PDB entry 8TPX | electron microscopy, 3.40 A resolution | chains A and B of the 5 polymer chains in the assembly

Chain A (and B):
Protein: EryAII, 6-deoxyerythronolide-B synthase EryA3, modules 5 and 6
Organism: Saccharopolyspora erythraea
Notes: EC 2.3.1.94; fragment: DEBS Module 3; chain B of this document is another copy of the same molecule, construct and numbering; everything in this record applies to it too
UniProtKB: Q5UNP5 (Q5UNP5_SACER); residues 3-1466 here correspond to UniProt positions 2-1465 (UniProt number = residue number - 1)
Sequence (1766 residues; each row starts with the number of its first residue; numbering starts at 0):
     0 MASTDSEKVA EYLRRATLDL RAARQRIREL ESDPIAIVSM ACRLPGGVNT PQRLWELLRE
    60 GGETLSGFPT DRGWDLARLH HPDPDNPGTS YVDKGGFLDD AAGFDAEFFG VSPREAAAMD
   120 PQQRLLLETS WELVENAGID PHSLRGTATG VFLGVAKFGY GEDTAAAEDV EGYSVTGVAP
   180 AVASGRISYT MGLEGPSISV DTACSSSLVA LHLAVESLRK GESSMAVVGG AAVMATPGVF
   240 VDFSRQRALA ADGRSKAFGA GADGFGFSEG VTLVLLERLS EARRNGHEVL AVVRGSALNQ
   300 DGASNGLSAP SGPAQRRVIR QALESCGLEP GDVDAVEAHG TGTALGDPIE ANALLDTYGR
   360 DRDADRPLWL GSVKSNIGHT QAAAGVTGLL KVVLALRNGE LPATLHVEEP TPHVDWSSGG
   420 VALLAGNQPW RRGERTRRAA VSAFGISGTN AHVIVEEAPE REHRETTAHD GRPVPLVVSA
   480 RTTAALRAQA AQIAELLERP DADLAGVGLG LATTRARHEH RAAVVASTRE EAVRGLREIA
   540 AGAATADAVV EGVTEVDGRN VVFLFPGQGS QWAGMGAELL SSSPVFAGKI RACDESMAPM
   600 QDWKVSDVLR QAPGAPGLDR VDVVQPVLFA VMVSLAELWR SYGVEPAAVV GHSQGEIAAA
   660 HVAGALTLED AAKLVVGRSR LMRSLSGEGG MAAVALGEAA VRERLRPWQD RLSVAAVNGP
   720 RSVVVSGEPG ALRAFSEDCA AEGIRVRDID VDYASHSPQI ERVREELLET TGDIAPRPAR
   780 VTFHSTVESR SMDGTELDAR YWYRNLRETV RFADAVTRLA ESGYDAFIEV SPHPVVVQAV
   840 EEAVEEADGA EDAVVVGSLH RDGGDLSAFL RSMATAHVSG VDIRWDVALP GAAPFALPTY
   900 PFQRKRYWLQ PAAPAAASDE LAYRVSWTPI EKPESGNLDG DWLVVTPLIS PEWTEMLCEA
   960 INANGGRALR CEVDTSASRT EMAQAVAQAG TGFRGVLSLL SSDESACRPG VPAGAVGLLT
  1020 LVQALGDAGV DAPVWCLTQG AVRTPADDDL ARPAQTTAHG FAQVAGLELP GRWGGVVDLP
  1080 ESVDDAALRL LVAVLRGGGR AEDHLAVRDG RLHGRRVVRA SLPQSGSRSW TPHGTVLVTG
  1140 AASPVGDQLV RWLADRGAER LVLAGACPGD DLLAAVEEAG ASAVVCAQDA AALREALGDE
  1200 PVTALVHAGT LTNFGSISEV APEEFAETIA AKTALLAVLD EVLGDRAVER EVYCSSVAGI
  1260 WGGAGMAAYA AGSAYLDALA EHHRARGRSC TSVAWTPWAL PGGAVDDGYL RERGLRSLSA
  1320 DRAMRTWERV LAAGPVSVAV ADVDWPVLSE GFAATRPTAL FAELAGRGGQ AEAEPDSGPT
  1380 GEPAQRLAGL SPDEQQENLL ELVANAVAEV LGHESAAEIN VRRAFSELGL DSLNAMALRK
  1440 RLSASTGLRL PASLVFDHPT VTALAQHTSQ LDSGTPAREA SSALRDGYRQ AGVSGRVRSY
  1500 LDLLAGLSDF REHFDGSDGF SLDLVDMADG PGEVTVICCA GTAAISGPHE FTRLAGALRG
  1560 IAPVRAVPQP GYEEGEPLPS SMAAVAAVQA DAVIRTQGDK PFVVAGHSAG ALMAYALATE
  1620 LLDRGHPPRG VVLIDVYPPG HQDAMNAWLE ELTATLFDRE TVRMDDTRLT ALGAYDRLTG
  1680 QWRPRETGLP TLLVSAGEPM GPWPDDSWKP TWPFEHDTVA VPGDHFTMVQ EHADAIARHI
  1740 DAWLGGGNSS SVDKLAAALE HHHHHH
Disordered / not traced: 0-2, 163-170, 694-695, 710-712, 911-1765 (chain B: 0-2, 694-695, 710-712, 909-1765)
Construct notes: expression tag (0-2); conflict T481 (Ser480 in Q5UNP5)
Modified positions: S1431 (4'-phosphopanthetheine-serine; 4HH)

Interface between chain A and chain B:
Pairs across the interface (57; chain A residue first):
  V8(A) with V8(B), hydrophobic
  Y11(A) with L12(B)
  L12(A) with Y11(B); L12(B)
  A15(A) with A15(B), hydrophobic
  D18(A) with L19(B)
  L19(A) with L19(B)
  A22(A) with A22(B), hydrophobic
  R25(A) with I26(B)
  I26(A) with A22(B); R25(B); I26(B), hydrophobic
  Y172(A) with Q245(B), hydrogen bond (backbone-side chain)
  V181(A) with D200(B)
  A182(A) with D200(B); T201(B)
  R185(A) with L306(B)
  S187(A) with Q299(B)
  Y188(A) with A302(B); N304(B), hydrogen bond (side chain-backbone); G305(B); L306(B), hydrophobic
  L192(A) with G301(B)
  E193(A) with N298(B); Q299(B), hydrogen bond (backbone-backbone)
  G194(A) with Q299(B)
  S196(A) with Q299(B), hydrogen bond; T448(B), hydrogen bond
  I197(A) with V199(B), hydrophobic
  S198(A) with D200(B), hydrogen bond (backbone-backbone)
  D200(A) with P179(B); A180(B); S198(B)
  V208(A) with I197(B), hydrophobic
  E215(A) with E215(B); K219(B)
  K219(A) with H211(B), hydrogen bond; E215(B), salt bridge
  D241(A) with S173(B); V174(B)
  R244(A) with A165(B); A166(B); D168(B); V169(B); S173(B)
  Q245(A) with V169(B); E170(B); G171(B)
  Q299(A) with S187(B); E193(B), hydrogen bond (backbone-backbone); G194(B); S196(B), hydrogen bond
  G301(A) with L192(B)
  S303(A) with Y188(B)
  G305(A) with Y188(B)
  S446(A) with A180(B)
  T448(A) with S196(B), hydrogen bond
Also at the interface, not in a pair above, chain A (52 interface residues in all): A9, L29, V177, A180, G191, P195, V199, T201, A202, H211, L212, R218, E221, L297, N298, A302, L306, R316
Also at the interface, not in a pair above, chain B (59 interface residues in all): D18, R23, L29, E30, E167, T175, G184, R185, G191, P195, A202, L212, E221, S243, L297, S303, R316, S446

Overview:
The interface between chain A and chain B involves 52 residues on one side and 59 on the other; the contacts
include 10 hydrogen bonds and 1 salt bridge. Polar pairs include K219(A)-E215(B), Y172(A)-Q245(B) and
Y188(A)-N304(B).
Both chains are EryAII, 6-deoxyerythronolide-B synthase EryA3, modules 5 and 6 (Saccharopolyspora erythraea).
Entry 8TPX (Crosslinked 6-deoxyerythronolide B synthase (DEBS) Module 3 in complex with antibody fragment 1B2:
trans-oriented 1B2 and ...) was determined by electron microscopy, deposited together with 8TPW, 8TKO, 8TJN,
8TJO and 8TJP.
